3P5E - chain A; structure by X-ray diffraction, 1.70 A resolution.

[Chain A]
Protein: C-type lectin domain family 4 member K
Organism: Homo sapiens
Notes: fragment: Langerin CRD
UniProtKB: Q9UJ71 (CLC4K_HUMAN); numbering as in UniProt (aligned over 193-328)
Sequence (136 residues; row label = number of the first residue in the row):
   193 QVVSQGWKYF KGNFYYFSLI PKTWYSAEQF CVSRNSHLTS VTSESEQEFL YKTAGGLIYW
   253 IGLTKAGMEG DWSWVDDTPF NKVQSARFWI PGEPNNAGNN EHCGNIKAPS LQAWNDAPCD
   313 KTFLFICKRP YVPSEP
Disordered / not traced: 193-197, 326-328
Sequence notes: variant Ala278 (Val in Q9UJ71)
Swiss-Prot annotation at these positions:
  - natural variant: Trp264 (W264R: In BIRGD), Ala278 (V278A: No effect on mannose-binding ability; this construct carries the variant), Asn288 (N288D: Significant reduction in mannose-binding ability), Ala300 (A300P: Significant reduction in mannose-binding ability)
  - mutagenesis: Glu285 (E285A: Loss of binding to 6'-sulfo-LacNAc and invertase), Asn287 (N287A: Loss of binding to 6'-sulfo-LacNAc and invertase), Lys299 (K299A: Loss of binding to 6'-sulfo-LacNAc), Lys313 (K313A: Loss of binding to 6'-sulfo-LacNAc and 6-sulfo-GlcNAc)
Disulfide bonds: Cys223-Cys319, Cys295-Cys311
Ion coordination: Ca2+: Glu285, Asn287, Glu293, Asn307, Asp308 (together with alpha-D-mannopyranose)
Residues lining bound ligands: alpha-D-mannopyranose (MAN): Glu285, Asn287, Glu293, Lys299, Asn307, Asp308, Ala309
What the authors report for this chain:
  - binding site for alpha-D-mannopyranose: Glu285, Asn287, Glu293, Lys299, Asn307
  - Ca2+ coordination: Glu293, Asn307
  - specificity-determining residues: Ala289, Ala309, Pro310, Lys313, Phe315 (proposed by the authors, not directly observed)

[In short]
Chain A binds alpha-D-mannopyranose. Glu285, Asn287, Glu293, Asn307 and Asp308 coordinate Ca2+. Curated
annotation (UniProt) lists 4 mutagenesis sites. From the paper: a binding site for alpha-D-mannopyranose at
Glu285, Asn287 and Glu293 among others; Ca2+ coordination by Glu293 and Asn307.
Chain A is C-type lectin domain family 4 member K (Homo sapiens); the structure, Structure of the
carbohydrate-recognition domain of human Langerin with man4 (Man alpha1-3(Man alpha1-6)Man alpha1-6Man), was
determined by X-ray diffraction, deposited together with 3P5D, 3P5F, 3P5G, 3P5H and 3P5I.
